Entry 6S89 (X-ray diffraction, 2.70 A resolution); this record covers chain A.

[Chain A]
Molecule: Epidermal growth factor receptor
From: Homo sapiens
Notes: EC 2.7.10.1
UniProtKB: P00533 (EGFR_HUMAN); residue numbers follow UniProt; this construct covers 695-1022
Sequence (333 residues; each row starts with the number of its first residue):
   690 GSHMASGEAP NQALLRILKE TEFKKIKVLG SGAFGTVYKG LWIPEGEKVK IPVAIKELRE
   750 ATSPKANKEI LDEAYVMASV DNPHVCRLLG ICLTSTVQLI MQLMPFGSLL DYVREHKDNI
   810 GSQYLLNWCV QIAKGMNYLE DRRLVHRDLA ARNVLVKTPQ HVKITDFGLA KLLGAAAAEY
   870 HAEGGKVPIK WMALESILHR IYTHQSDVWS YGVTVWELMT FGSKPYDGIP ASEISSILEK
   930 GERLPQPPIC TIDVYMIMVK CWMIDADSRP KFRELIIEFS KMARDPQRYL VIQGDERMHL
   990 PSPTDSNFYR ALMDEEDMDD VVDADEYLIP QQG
Unresolved in the structure: 690-696, 986-996, 1018-1022
Sequence notes: expression tag (690-694); engineered mutation Met790 (Thr in P00533), Ser797 (Cys in P00533), Ala865 (Glu in P00533), Ala866 (Glu in P00533), Ala867 (Lys in P00533)
Ligand contacts: L0Q (N-[3-[6-[4-(4-methylpiperazin-1-yl)phenyl]-4-propan-2-yloxy-7H-pyrrolo[2,3-d]pyrimidin-5-yl]phenyl]propanamide): Leu718, Gly719, Val726, Ala743, Lys745, Cys775, Met790, Gln791, Leu792, Met793, Pro794, Phe795, Gly796, Leu844
Curated features (UniProtKB/Swiss-Prot):
  - active site: Asp837 (Proton acceptor)
  - binding site (ATP): Leu718 to Val726, Lys745, Asp855
  - site: Tyr1016 (Important for interaction with PIK3C2B)
  - modified residue: Ser695 (Phosphoserine), Lys745 (N6-(2-hydroxyisobutyryl)lysine), Tyr869 (Phosphotyrosine), Ser991 (Phosphoserine), Ser995 (Phosphoserine), Tyr998 (Phosphotyrosine), Tyr1016 (Phosphotyrosine)
  - cross-link (Glycyl lysine isopeptide (Lys-Gly)): Lys716 (interchain with G-Cter in ubiquitin), Lys737 (interchain with G-Cter in ubiquitin), Lys754 (interchain with G-Cter in ubiquitin), Lys757 (interchain with G-Cter in ubiquitin), Lys929 (interchain with G-Cter in ubiquitin), Lys960 (interchain with G-Cter in ubiquitin), Lys970 (interchain with G-Cter in ubiquitin)
  - natural variant: Glu709 (E709A: Found in a lung cancer sample; E709G: Found in a lung cancer sample; E709K: Found in a lung cancer sample), Gly719 (G719A: Found in a lung cancer sample; G719C: Found in a lung cancer sample; G719D: Found in a lung cancer sample; G719S: Found in a lung cancer sample), Gly724 (G724S: Found in a lung cancer sample), Glu734 (E734K: Found in a lung cancer sample), Glu746 to Ser752 (sequence variant, change not given here; Found in a lung cancer sample), Glu746 to Thr751 (sequence variant, change not given here; Found in a lung cancer sample), Glu746 to Ala750 (deletion: Found in a lung cancer sample), Glu746 (deletion: Found in a lung cancer sample), Leu747 to Thr751 (deletion: Found in a lung cancer sample), Leu747 to Glu749 (deletion: Found in a lung cancer sample), Leu747 (L747F: Found in a lung cancer sample), Arg748 (R748P: Found in a lung cancer sample), 12 further natural variant entries in UniProt
  - mutagenesis: Pro699 (P699A: Reduced phosphorylation), Asn700 (N700A: Abolishes phosphorylation), Leu704 (L704A: Abolishes phosphorylation), Arg705 (R705A: Abolishes phosphorylation), Ile706 (I706A: Abolishes phosphorylation), Lys745 (K745A/M: Abolishes kinase activity), Asp974 (D974A: Strongly reduced phosphorylation), Arg977 (R977A: Reduced phosphorylation), Glu1005 to Asp1006 (Constitutively activated kinase), Tyr1016 (Y1016F: 50% decrease in interaction with PIK3C2B. 65% decrease in interaction with PIK3C2B; when associated with F-1197. Abolishes interaction with PIK3C2B; when associated with F-1197 and F-1092)

[Summary]
Ligands of chain A: compound L0Q. Curated annotation (UniProt) lists active-site residue Asp837, 11
ATP-binding residues and 11 mutagenesis sites.
Chain A is Epidermal growth factor receptor (Homo sapiens); the structure, Crystal Structure of
EGFR-T790M/C797S in Complex with Covalent Pyrrolopyrimidine 19g, was determined by X-ray diffraction (same
publication as 6HVE, 6HVF and 6S8A).
